Entry 7EIC (X-ray diffraction, 1.95 A resolution); this record covers chains C and A.

# Chain C
Name: Histone H4
UniProtKB: P62805 (H4_HUMAN); residues 1-12 here correspond to UniProt positions 2-13 (UniProt number = residue number + 1)
Sequence (12 residues; each row starts with the number of its first residue):
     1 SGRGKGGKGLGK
Disordered / not traced: 1-3
Modified / non-standard residues: Lys5 (N(6)-acetyllysine; ALY); Lys8 (N(6)-acetyllysine; ALY)
Curated features (UniProtKB/Swiss-Prot):
  - modified residue: Ser1 (N-acetylserine), Arg3 (Asymmetric dimethylarginine), Lys5 (N6-(2-hydroxyisobutyryl)lysine), Lys8 (N6-(2-hydroxyisobutyryl)lysine), Lys12 (N6-(2-hydroxyisobutyryl)lysine)
  - cross-link: Lys12 (Glycyl lysine isopeptide (Lys-Gly) (interchain with G-Cter in SUMO2))

# Chain A
Name: Protein AF-9
From: Homo sapiens
UniProtKB: P42568 (AF9_HUMAN); residue numbers follow UniProt; this construct covers 1-138
Sequence (145 residues; numbered -6 to 138; the number before each row is that of its first residue; numbers below 1 keep their minus sign (Gly-6 is residue -6)):
    -6 GSSGSSGMASSCAVQVKLELGHRAQVRKKPTVEGFTHDWMVFVRGPEHSN
    44 IQHFVEKVVFHLHESFPRPKRVCKDPPYKVEESGYAGFILPIEVYFKNKE
    94 EPRKVRFDYDLFLHLEGHPPVNHLRCEKLTFNNPTEDFRRKLLKA
Disordered / not traced: -6 to 0
Construct notes: expression tag (-6 to 0)
Curated features (UniProtKB/Swiss-Prot):
  - region (Histone H3K9cr binding): Tyr78 to Gly80, Leu106 to Leu108
  - site (Histone H3K9cr binding): Ser58, Asp103
  - mutagenesis: Phe28 (F28A: Decreased binding to crotonylated histone H3. Decreased binding to acetylated histone H3), His56 (H56A: Decreased binding to crotonylated histone H3. Decreased binding to acetylated histone H3), Ser58 (S58A: Decreased binding to crotonylated histone H3. Decreased binding to acetylated histone H3), Phe59 (F59A: Strongly decreased binding to crotonylated histone H3. Decreased binding to acetylated histone H3), Arg61 to Lys67 (Decreased DNA-binding), Gly77 (G77A: Decreased binding to crotonylated histone H3. Decreased binding to acetylated histone H3), Tyr78 to Ala79 (Binds equally well acetylated and crotonylated histone H3), Tyr78 (Y78A: Strongly decreased binding to crotonylated histone H3. Decreased binding to acetylated histone H3; Y78W: Does not affect ability to discriminate between acetylated and crotonylated histone H3), Phe81 (F81A: Decreased binding to acetylated histone H3), Asp103 (D103A: Decreased binding to acetylated histone H3)
What the authors report for this chain:
  - mutagenesis - D103A: abolished binding to multiacetylated NCPs

# How chain C and chain A interact
Residue-residue contacts (20; chain C residue first):
  Lys5(C) with Glu57(A)
  Gly7(C) with Gly80(A)
  Lys8(C) with Phe28(A); His56(A); Ser58(A); Phe59(A); Gly77(A); Tyr78(A); Ala79(A); Gly80(A); Phe81(A)
  Gly9(C) with Ala79(A); Gly80(A), hydrogen bond (backbone-backbone)
  Leu10(C) with His30(A); Tyr78(A); Leu106(A); Leu108(A), hydrophobic
  Gly11(C) with Phe105(A); Leu106(A), hydrogen bond (backbone-backbone)
  Lys12(C) with Phe105(A)
Interface residues without a listed pair, chain A (15 interface residues in all): His107
Interface features reported in the paper:
  - residue pairs: Phe28(A)-Lys8(C) (hydrophobic contact), His56(A)-Lys8(C) (hydrophobic contact), Glu57(A)-Lys5(C) (hydrogen bond), Ser58(A)-Lys8(C) (hydrogen bond), Phe59(A)-Lys8(C) (hydrophobic contact), Tyr78(A)-Lys8(C) (hydrophobic contact), Phe81(A)-Lys8(C) (hydrophobic contact), Asp103(A)-Lys12(C) (water-mediated contact)

# Overview
Chain C and chain A form an interface of 7 and 15 residues respectively, with 2 hydrogen bonds. The backbones
hydrogen-bond at Gly9(C)-Gly80(A) and Gly11(C)-Leu106(A). The paper describes hydrophobic contacts between
Phe28(A) and Lys8(C), His56(A) and Lys8(C) and Phe59(A) and Lys8(C) among others; hydrogen bonds between
Glu57(A) and Lys5(C) and Ser58(A) and Lys8(C); a water-mediated contact between Asp103(A) and Lys12(C). The
paper reports that D103A of chain A abolishes binding to multiacetylated NCPs.
Chain C is Histone H4 and chain A is Protein AF-9 (Homo sapiens); the structure, Crystal structure of AF9
YEATS domain in complex with H4K5acK8ac peptide, was determined by X-ray diffraction, deposited together with
7EID and 7EIE.
